PDB entry 3FQ8 | X-ray diffraction, 2.00 A resolution | chains A and B

== Chain A ==
Name: Glutamate-1-semialdehyde 2,1-aminomutase
From: Synechococcus elongatus PCC 6301
Notes: EC 5.4.3.8; fragment: sequence database residues 7-433
Reference sequence: P24630 (GSA_SYNP6); residues 1007-1433 here correspond to UniProt positions 7-433 (UniProt number = residue number - 1000)
Amino-acid sequence (427 residues; row label = number of the first residue in the row):
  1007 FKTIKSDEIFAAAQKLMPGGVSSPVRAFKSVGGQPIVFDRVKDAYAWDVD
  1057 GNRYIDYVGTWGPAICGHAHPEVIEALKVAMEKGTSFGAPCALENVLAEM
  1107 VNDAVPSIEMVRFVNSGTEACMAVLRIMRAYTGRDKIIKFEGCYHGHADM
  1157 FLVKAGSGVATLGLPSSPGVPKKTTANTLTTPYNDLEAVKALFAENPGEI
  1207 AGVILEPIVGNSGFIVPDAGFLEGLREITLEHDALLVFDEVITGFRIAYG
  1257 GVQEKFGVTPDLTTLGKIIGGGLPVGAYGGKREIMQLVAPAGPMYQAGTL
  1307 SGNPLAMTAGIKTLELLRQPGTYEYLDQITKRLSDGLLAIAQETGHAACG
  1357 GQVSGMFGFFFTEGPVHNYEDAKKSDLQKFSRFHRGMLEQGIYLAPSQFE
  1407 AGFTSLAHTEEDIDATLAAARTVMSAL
Differences from the reference sequence: conflict Asn1108 (Ile108 in P24630), Ile1133 (Leu133 in P24630), Ser1172 (Asp172 in P24630), Lys1179 (Ser179 in P24630), Thr1187 (Ala187 in P24630), Gly1327 (Ala327 in P24630); engineered mutation Ile1248 (Met248 in P24630)

== Chain B ==
Name: Glutamate-1-semialdehyde 2,1-aminomutase
From: Synechococcus elongatus PCC 6301
Notes: EC 5.4.3.8; fragment: sequence database residues 7-433
Reference sequence: P24630 (GSA_SYNP6); residues 2007-2433 here correspond to UniProt positions 7-433 (UniProt number = residue number - 2000)
Amino-acid sequence (427 residues; numbered 2007 to 2433; the number before each row is that of its first residue):
  2007 FKTIKSDEIFAAAQKLMPGGVSSPVRAFKSVGGQPIVFDRVKDAYAWDVD
  2057 GNRYIDYVGTWGPAICGHAHPEVIEALKVAMEKGTSFGAPCALENVLAEM
  2107 VNDAVPSIEMVRFVNSGTEACMAVLRIMRAYTGRDKIIKFEGCYHGHADM
  2157 FLVKAGSGVATLGLPSSPGVPKKTTANTLTTPYNDLEAVKALFAENPGEI
  2207 AGVILEPIVGNSGFIVPDAGFLEGLREITLEHDALLVFDEVITGFRIAYG
  2257 GVQEKFGVTPDLTTLGKIIGGGLPVGAYGGKREIMQLVAPAGPMYQAGTL
  2307 SGNPLAMTAGIKTLELLRQPGTYEYLDQITKRLSDGLLAIAQETGHAACG
  2357 GQVSGMFGFFFTEGPVHNYEDAKKSDLQKFSRFHRGMLEQGIYLAPSQFE
  2407 AGFTSLAHTEEDIDATLAAARTVMSAL
Differences from the reference sequence: conflict Asn2108 (Ile108 in P24630), Ile2133 (Leu133 in P24630), Ser2172 (Asp172 in P24630), Lys2179 (Ser179 in P24630), Thr2187 (Ala187 in P24630), Gly2327 (Ala327 in P24630); engineered mutation Ile2248 (Met248 in P24630)

== How chain A and chain B interact ==
Residue-residue contacts - 222 pairs, chain A then chain B:
  Ile1015(A) with Asn2101(B), hydrogen bond (backbone-side chain)
  Ala1018(A) with Asn2101(B)
  Ala1019(A) with Asn2101(B)
  Gln1020(A) with Met2116(B)
  Lys1021(A) with Met2116(B)
  Leu1022(A) with Asn2101(B); Ala2104(B), hydrophobic; Glu2105(B); Asn2108(B); Met2116(B); Val2117(B), hydrogen bond (backbone-backbone)
  Met1023(A) with Ala2104(B), hydrophobic; Met2116(B); Val2117(B)
  Pro1024(A) with Met2116(B); Val2117(B); Arg2118(B), hydrogen bond (backbone-side chain); Met2291(B), hydrophobic; Val2294(B), hydrophobic; Pro2296(B)
  Gly1025(A) with Ala2297(B)
  Val1027(A) with Arg2118(B), hydrogen bond (backbone-side chain); Pro2296(B)
  Ser1028(A) with Glu2100(B), hydrogen bond; Arg2118(B), hydrogen bond (backbone-side chain); Phe2119(B); Ser2307(B); Gly2308(B)
  Ser1029(A) with Ala2303(B); Gly2304(B), hydrogen bond (side chain-backbone)
  Pro1030(A) with Ala2295(B); Pro2296(B); Tyr2301(B), hydrophobic; Gln2302(B); Ala2303(B)
  Arg1032(A) with Gly2094(B); Ala2095(B); Glu2100(B), salt bridge; Gly2304(B); Thr2305(B), hydrogen bond (side chain-backbone); Ser2307(B), hydrogen bond (side chain-backbone)
  Ala1033(A) with Pro2296(B), hydrophobic
  Lys1035(A) with Pro2296(B)
  Ile1042(A) with Pro2096(B)
  Val1043(A) with Pro2096(B); Cys2097(B), hydrophobic
  Phe1044(A) with Phe2093(B), hydrophobic; Ala2095(B), hydrophobic; Pro2096(B), hydrogen bond (backbone-backbone); Cys2097(B)
  Asp1045(A) with Lys2089(B), salt bridge; Phe2093(B)
  Arg1046(A) with Lys2089(B); Phe2093(B)
  Val1047(A) with Lys2089(B), hydrogen bond (backbone-backbone); Gly2090(B); Phe2093(B), hydrophobic
  Thr1066(A) with Ser2092(B), hydrogen bond; Phe2093(B); Gly2094(B), hydrogen bond (side chain-backbone); Thr2305(B)
  Trp1067(A) with Gly2094(B), hydrogen bond (side chain-backbone)
  Ala1075(A) with Gly2090(B)
  Ile1080(A) with Met2087(B)
  Leu1083(A) with Met2087(B), hydrophobic
  Lys1084(A) with Met2087(B); Glu2088(B), salt bridge
  Met1087(A) with Ile2080(B); Leu2083(B), hydrophobic; Lys2084(B); Met2087(B), hydrophobic
  Glu1088(A) with Ile2080(B); Lys2084(B), salt bridge
  Lys1089(A) with Asp2045(B), salt bridge; Arg2046(B); Val2047(B), hydrogen bond (backbone-backbone)
  Gly1090(A) with Val2047(B); Ala2075(B)
  Thr1091(A) with Leu2083(B); Gly2277(B); Gly2278(B), hydrogen bond (side chain-backbone)
  Ser1092(A) with Thr2066(B), hydrogen bond; Gly2278(B)
  Phe1093(A) with Phe2044(B), hydrophobic; Asp2045(B); Arg2046(B); Val2047(B), hydrophobic; Thr2066(B)
  Gly1094(A) with Arg2032(B); Thr2066(B), hydrogen bond (backbone-side chain); Trp2067(B), hydrogen bond (backbone-side chain)
  Ala1095(A) with Arg2032(B); Phe2044(B), hydrophobic
  Pro1096(A) with Ile2042(B); Val2043(B); Phe2044(B), hydrogen bond (backbone-backbone)
  Cys1097(A) with Val2043(B), hydrophobic; Phe2044(B)
  Glu1100(A) with Met2023(B); Ser2028(B), hydrogen bond; Arg2032(B), salt bridge
  Asn1101(A) with Ile2015(B), hydrogen bond (side chain-backbone); Ala2018(B); Ala2019(B); Leu2022(B); Met2023(B)
  Ala1104(A) with Leu2022(B), hydrophobic; Met2023(B), hydrophobic
  Glu1105(A) with Leu2022(B)
  Asn1108(A) with Leu2022(B)
  Met1116(A) with Gln2020(B); Leu2022(B); Met2023(B); Pro2024(B)
  Val1117(A) with Leu2022(B), hydrogen bond (backbone-backbone); Met2023(B); Pro2024(B)
  Arg1118(A) with Pro2024(B), hydrogen bond (side chain-backbone); Val2027(B), hydrogen bond (side chain-backbone); Ser2028(B)
  Phe1119(A) with Ser2028(B)
  Asn1121(A) with Pro2280(B)
  Ser1122(A) with Glu2125(B), hydrogen bond
  Glu1125(A) with Ser2122(B), hydrogen bond; Thr2124(B)
  Met1128(A) with Met2128(B), hydrophobic; His2153(B); Ala2154(B), hydrophobic
  Arg1132(A) with His2153(B), hydrogen bond (side chain-backbone); Asp2155(B), salt bridge; Ser2173(B), hydrogen bond; Pro2174(B); Gly2175(B); Val2176(B)
  Arg1135(A) with Asp2155(B), salt bridge; Gly2175(B), hydrogen bond (side chain-backbone); Pro2177(B)
  Ala1136(A) with Pro2174(B); Gly2175(B)
  Tyr1150(A) with Tyr2301(B); Ala2303(B)
  His1153(A) with Met2128(B); Arg2132(B), hydrogen bond (backbone-side chain); Gln2302(B); Ala2303(B), hydrogen bond (side chain-backbone)
  Ala1154(A) with Met2128(B), hydrophobic
  Asp1155(A) with Arg2132(B), salt bridge; Met2156(B)
  Leu1158(A) with Arg2132(B)
  Gly1164(A) with Tyr2301(B), hydrogen bond (backbone-side chain)
  Val1165(A) with Tyr2301(B)
  Ser1173(A) with Pro2299(B); Met2300(B); Tyr2301(B), hydrogen bond (side chain-backbone)
  Pro1174(A) with Arg2132(B); Ala2136(B); Pro2299(B); Met2300(B)
  Gly1175(A) with Arg2132(B); Arg2135(B), hydrogen bond (backbone-side chain); Ala2136(B)
  Pro1177(A) with Arg2135(B); Asp2141(B); Met2156(B), hydrophobic; Asn2183(B)
  Lys1179(A) with Met2156(B); Lys2179(B), hydrogen bond (side chain-backbone); Thr2180(B), hydrogen bond (side chain-backbone); Ala2182(B); Asn2183(B)
  Thr1180(A) with Met2156(B); Thr2180(B)
  Asn1183(A) with Lys2179(B)
  Lys1273(A) with Thr2305(B), hydrogen bond
  Gly1278(A) with Thr2091(B), hydrogen bond (backbone-side chain); Ser2092(B); Leu2306(B)
  Leu1279(A) with Leu2306(B)
  Pro1280(A) with Asn2121(B); Pro2280(B), hydrophobic; Leu2306(B); Asn2309(B)
  Met1291(A) with Pro2024(B), hydrophobic
  Val1294(A) with Pro2024(B), hydrophobic
  Ala1295(A) with Pro2030(B)
  Pro1296(A) with Pro2024(B); Gly2025(B); Val2027(B); Pro2030(B); Ala2033(B), hydrophobic; Lys2035(B), hydrogen bond (backbone-side chain); Leu2168(B), hydrophobic
  Ala1297(A) with Gly2025(B)
  Pro1299(A) with Pro2171(B); Ser2173(B); Pro2174(B)
  Met1300(A) with Ser2173(B); Pro2174(B)
  Tyr1301(A) with Pro2030(B), hydrophobic; Gly2164(B), hydrogen bond (side chain-backbone); Val2165(B); Leu2170(B), hydrophobic; Ser2173(B), hydrogen bond (backbone-side chain)
  Gln1302(A) with Pro2030(B)
  Ala1303(A) with Ser2029(B); Pro2030(B); Tyr2150(B); His2153(B), hydrogen bond (backbone-side chain)
  Gly1304(A) with Ser2029(B), hydrogen bond (backbone-side chain); Arg2032(B)
  Thr1305(A) with Arg2032(B), hydrogen bond (backbone-side chain); Thr2066(B); Trp2067(B); Lys2273(B), hydrogen bond
  Leu1306(A) with Gly2278(B); Leu2279(B); Pro2280(B), hydrophobic
  Ser1307(A) with Ser2028(B); Arg2032(B), hydrogen bond (backbone-side chain)
  Gly1308(A) with Ser2028(B)
  Asn1309(A) with Pro2280(B)
  Tyr1399(A) with Ala2095(B)
Interface residues without a listed pair, chain A (105 interface residues in all): Pro1069, His1074, Ala1098, Glu1115, Thr1124, Leu1131, Asp1141, Ser1163, Leu1168, Leu1170, Val1176, Lys1178, Ala1182, Gly1277, Leu1311
Interface residues without a listed pair, chain B (107 interface residues in all): Lys2021, Pro2069, His2074, Ala2098, Glu2115, Leu2158, Ser2163, Thr2181, Gly2298, Leu2311, Tyr2399

== Summary ==
105 residues of chain A face 107 of chain B across their interface; the contacts include 47 hydrogen bonds and
9 salt bridges. Among the polar pairs are Arg1032(A)-Glu2100(B), Asp1045(A)-Lys2089(B) and
Lys1084(A)-Glu2088(B).
Both chains are Glutamate-1-semialdehyde 2,1-aminomutase (Synechococcus elongatus PCC 6301). Entry 3FQ8 (M248I
mutant of GSAM) was determined by X-ray diffraction together with 3FQ7 and 3FQA from the same study.
